6GIY - chains C and I of the 9 polymer chains in the assembly; structure by electron microscopy, 4.30 A resolution (low resolution: residue-level contacts below are approximate; hydrogen-bond / salt-bridge calls are withheld).

Chain C:
Protein: TssG
From: Escherichia coli
UniProt: B7LFT6 (B7LFT6_ECO55); numbering as in UniProt (aligned over 1-366)
Chain sequence (366 residues; numbered 1 to 366; the number before each row is that of its first residue):
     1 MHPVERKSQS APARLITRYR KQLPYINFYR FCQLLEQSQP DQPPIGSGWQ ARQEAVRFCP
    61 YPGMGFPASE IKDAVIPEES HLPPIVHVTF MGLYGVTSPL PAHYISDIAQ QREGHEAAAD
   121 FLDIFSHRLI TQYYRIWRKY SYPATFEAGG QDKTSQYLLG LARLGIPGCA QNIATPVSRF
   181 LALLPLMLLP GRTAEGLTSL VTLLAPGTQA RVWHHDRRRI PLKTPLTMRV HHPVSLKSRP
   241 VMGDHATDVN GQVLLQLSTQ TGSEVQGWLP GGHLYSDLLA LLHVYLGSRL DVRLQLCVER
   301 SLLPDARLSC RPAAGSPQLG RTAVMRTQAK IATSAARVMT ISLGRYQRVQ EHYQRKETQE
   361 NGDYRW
Not modelled in the structure: 1-7, 358-366
What the authors report for this chain:
  - mutagenesis - P240A, L255A: unchanged expression

Chain I:
Protein: TssK
From: Escherichia coli
UniProt: B7LG64 (B7LG64_ECO55); numbering as in UniProt (aligned over 1-444)
Chain sequence (444 residues; each row starts with the number of its first residue):
     1 MKIYRPLWED GAFLMPQQFQ QQAAWDVHLA DSVARMGLAH PWGVVAAEFD DSLLPLSRLN
    61 ATRLIVRFPD GTLIDTERAD NLPPVCDLST VSDRSLVDIV LALPLLNANG GNLDNGSESE
   121 RPRRWKSERV NVQELAGHEQ SEVAVLRHNL TLRMAHQENA AWLTCPVTRL VRDAQGQWCR
   181 DPRFIPPLLT LSASPSLMTE LLELLHHLQA RRQRLMSMRR ENNARLADFA VADVSLFWLL
   241 NALNSAEPVL KELLDMPYRH PELLYRELAR LAGSLLTFSL EHNVDAVPAY HHETPENVFP
   301 PLLSLLNRLL EASLPSRVVF IELKQKGVMW EGALHDARLR EGADFWLSVR SSMPGHELQT
   361 KFPQLCKAGS PDDVSEVVNV ALSGVIIRPV THVPAAIPLR LENQYFALDL STDAARAMLD
   421 AGRCTFYTPA SLGDVKLELF AVLR
Not modelled in the structure: 312-444
Sequence notes: conflict Ser194 (Gly in B7LG64), Leu202 (Ala in B7LG64)

Chain C / chain I interface:
Contacting residue pairs (12):
  Ala306(C) - Leu14(I)
  Ala306(C) - Pro16(I)
  Arg307(C) - Leu14(I)
  Leu308(C) - Pro16(I)
  Ser309(C) - Phe13(I)
  Cys310(C) - Phe13(I)
  Pro312(C) - Phe13(I)
  Pro312(C) - Leu14(I)
  Ala313(C) - Phe13(I)
  Ser316(C) - Asp10(I)
  Met325(C) - His138(I)
  Met325(C) - Gln140(I)
Also at the interface, not in a pair above, chain C (10 interface residues in all): Gln318
Also at the interface, not in a pair above, chain I (7 interface residues in all): Met15
Interface features reported in the paper:
  - interface residues, chain C: Leu303(C)

Summary:
The interface between chain C and chain I involves 10 residues on one side and 7 on the other. The paper
reports that P240A and L255A of chain C leave expression unchanged; the interface residue Leu303(C).
Here chain C is TssG and chain I is TssK, both from Escherichia coli. Entry 6GIY (The baseplate complex from
the type VI secretion system) was determined by electron microscopy, deposited together with 6GJ1 and 6GJ3.
